Entry 7QPJ (X-ray diffraction, 1.54 A resolution); this record covers chains A and B of the 5 polymer chains in the assembly.

Chain A:
Name: T-cell receptor alpha chain
Source organism: Homo sapiens
Amino-acid sequence (206 residues; row label = number of the first residue in the row):
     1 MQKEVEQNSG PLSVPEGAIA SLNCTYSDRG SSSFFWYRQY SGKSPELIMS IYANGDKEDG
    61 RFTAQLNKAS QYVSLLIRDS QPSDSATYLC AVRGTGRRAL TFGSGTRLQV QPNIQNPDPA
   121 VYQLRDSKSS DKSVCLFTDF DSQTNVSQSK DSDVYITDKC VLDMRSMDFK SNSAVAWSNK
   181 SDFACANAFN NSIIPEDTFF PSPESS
Disordered / not traced: 1-2, 203-206
Disulfides: Cys24-Cys90, Cys135-Cys185

Chain B:
Name: T-cell receptor beta chain
Source organism: Homo sapiens
Amino-acid sequence (241 residues; each row starts with the number of its first residue):
     1 MNAGVTQTPK FRILKIGQSM TLQCAQDMNH NYMYWYRQDP GMGLKLIYYS VGAGITDKGE
    61 VPNGYNVSRS TTEDFPLRLE LAAPSQTSVY FCASSFATEA FFGQGTRLTV VEDLNKVFPP
   121 EVAVFEPSEA EISHTQKATL VCLATGFYPD HVELSWWVNG KEVHSGVCTD PQPLKEQPAL
   181 NDSRYALSSR LRVSATFWQD PRNHFRCQVQ FYGLSENDEW TQDRAKPVTQ IVSAEAWGRA
   241 D
Disordered / not traced: 1-2, 241
Disulfides: Cys24-Cys92, Cys142-Cys207

Chain A / chain B interface:
Inter-chain disulfides: Cys160(A)-Cys168(B)
Pairs across the interface (89; chain A residue first):
  Tyr37(A) - Glu99(B)
  Tyr37(A) - Ala100(B)  hydrogen bond (side chain-backbone)
  Tyr37(A) - Phe102(B)  hydrophobic
  Gln39(A) - Gln38(B)  hydrogen bond
  Gln39(A) - Phe91(B)
  Ser41(A) - Pro171(B)
  Gly42(A) - Arg107(B)  hydrogen bond (backbone-side chain)
  Lys43(A) - Phe91(B)
  Ser44(A) - Phe91(B)
  Ser44(A) - Gly103(B)  hydrogen bond (side chain-backbone)
  Ser44(A) - Gln104(B)  hydrogen bond (side chain-backbone)
  Pro45(A) - Leu44(B)  hydrophobic
  Pro45(A) - Phe102(B)
  Leu47(A) - Glu99(B)
  Tyr52(A) - Thr98(B)
  Arg98(A) - Tyr32(B)
  Arg98(A) - Tyr34(B)  hydrogen bond (backbone-side chain)
  Ala99(A) - Tyr34(B)  hydrophobic
  Ala99(A) - Leu46(B)  hydrophobic
  Leu100(A) - Tyr36(B)  hydrogen bond (backbone-side chain)
  Leu100(A) - Ala100(B)  hydrophobic
  Phe102(A) - Tyr36(B)
  Phe102(A) - Leu44(B)  hydrophobic
  Phe102(A) - Phe102(B)  hydrophobic
  Gly103(A) - Gly43(B)
  Ser104(A) - Met42(B)
  Ser104(A) - Gly43(B)
  Asp118(A) - His134(B)  salt bridge
  Tyr122(A) - Ser128(B)
  Tyr122(A) - Ala130(B)
  Tyr122(A) - Glu131(B)
  Tyr122(A) - His134(B)
  Tyr122(A) - Thr135(B)
  Gln123(A) - Ser128(B)
  Leu124(A) - Phe125(B)  hydrophobic
  Leu124(A) - Glu126(B)
  Leu124(A) - Thr139(B)
  Leu124(A) - Val141(B)  hydrophobic
  Arg125(A) - Phe125(B)
  Arg125(A) - Glu126(B)  hydrogen bond (backbone-backbone)
  Asp126(A) - Val124(B)
  Asp126(A) - Phe125(B)
  Ser127(A) - Val124(B)  hydrogen bond (backbone-backbone)
  Ser127(A) - Glu126(B)
  Ser127(A) - Glu235(B)  hydrogen bond (side chain-backbone)
  Lys128(A) - Ala234(B)
  Lys128(A) - Glu235(B)  hydrogen bond (side chain-backbone)
  Ser133(A) - Phe125(B)
  Val134(A) - Phe125(B)  hydrophobic
  Val134(A) - Leu143(B)  hydrophobic
  Leu136(A) - Thr139(B)
  Asp139(A) - Thr135(B)
  Asp139(A) - Arg192(B)  salt bridge
  Tyr155(A) - Leu174(B)  hydrophobic
  Tyr155(A) - Lys175(B)
  Tyr155(A) - Glu176(B)  hydrogen bond (side chain-backbone)
  Ile156(A) - Leu174(B)
  Thr157(A) - Asp170(B)
  Thr157(A) - Ser188(B)
  Thr157(A) - Arg190(B)  hydrogen bond
  Asp158(A) - Arg190(B)
  Cys160(A) - Cys168(B)  disulfide
  Cys160(A) - Thr169(B)
  Cys160(A) - Arg190(B)
  Val161(A) - Cys168(B)  hydrogen bond (backbone-side chain)
  Leu162(A) - Gly166(B)
  Leu162(A) - Val167(B)
  Leu162(A) - Cys168(B)  hydrophobic
  Leu162(A) - Arg190(B)
  Leu162(A) - Arg192(B)
  Asp163(A) - Ser165(B)
  Asp163(A) - Gly166(B)  hydrogen bond (backbone-backbone)
  Met164(A) - Lys137(B)
  Met164(A) - Ser165(B)
  Met164(A) - Arg192(B)
  Met164(A) - Val193(B)
  Met164(A) - Ser194(B)
  Arg165(A) - Ser165(B)  hydrogen bond (backbone-side chain)
  Phe169(A) - Lys137(B)
  Phe169(A) - Arg192(B)
  Ser171(A) - Arg192(B)  hydrogen bond
  Ser173(A) - Arg190(B)  hydrogen bond
  Ala174(A) - Arg190(B)
  Val175(A) - Arg190(B)
  Trp177(A) - Leu143(B)  hydrophobic
  Trp177(A) - Leu174(B)  hydrophobic
  Trp177(A) - Ala186(B)  hydrophobic
  Phe199(A) - His134(B)
  Pro201(A) - Ala130(B)  hydrophobic
Interface residues without a listed pair, chain A (50 interface residues in all): Phe35, Leu89, Lys132, Thr138, Ser166
Interface residues without a listed pair, chain B (55 interface residues in all): Gly41, Tyr49, Val51, Gly105, Ala123, Thr145, His164, Gln172, Leu191

Overview:
50 residues of chain A face 55 of chain B across their interface; the contacts include 1 disulfide bond, 18
hydrogen bonds and 2 salt bridges. Among the polar pairs are Asp118(A)-His134(B), Asp139(A)-Arg192(B) and
Tyr37(A)-Ala100(B).
Chain A is T-cell receptor alpha chain and chain B is T-cell receptor beta chain, both from Homo sapiens; the
structure, Crystal structure of engineered TCR (756) complexed to HLA-A*02:01 presenting MAGE-A10 9-mer
peptide, was determined by X-ray diffraction (same publication as 7PBC, 7PDW and 7PDX).
